Entry 7BGL (electron microscopy, 2.20 A resolution); this record covers chains y and z of the 78 polymer chains in the assembly.

== Chain y (and z) ==
Protein: Flagellar P-ring protein
Source organism: Salmonella typhimurium (strain LT2 / SGSC1412 / ATCC 700720)
Notes: chain z of this document is another copy of the same molecule, construct and numbering; everything in this record applies to it too
UniProtKB: P15930 (FLGI_SALTY); residue numbers follow UniProt; this construct covers 1-365
Chain sequence (365 residues; numbered 1 to 365; the number before each row is that of its first residue):
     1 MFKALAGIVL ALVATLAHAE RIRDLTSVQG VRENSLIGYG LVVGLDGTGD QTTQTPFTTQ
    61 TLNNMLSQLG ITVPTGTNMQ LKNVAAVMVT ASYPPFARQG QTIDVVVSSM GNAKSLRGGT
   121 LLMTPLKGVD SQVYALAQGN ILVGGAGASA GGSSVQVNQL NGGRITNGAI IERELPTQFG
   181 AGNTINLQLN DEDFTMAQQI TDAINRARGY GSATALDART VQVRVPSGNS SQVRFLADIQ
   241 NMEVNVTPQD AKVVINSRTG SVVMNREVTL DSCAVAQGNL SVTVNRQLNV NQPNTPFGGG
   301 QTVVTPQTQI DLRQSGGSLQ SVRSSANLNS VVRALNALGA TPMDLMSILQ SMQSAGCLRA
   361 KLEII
Disordered / not traced: 1-19, 146-154, 285-315

== Chain y / chain z interface ==
Residue-residue contacts (150; chain y residue first):
  E20(y) - R359(z)  salt bridge
  R21(y) - P248(z)
  R21(y) - E267(z)  salt bridge
  R23(y) - D193(z)  salt bridge
  R23(y) - T195(z)  hydrogen bond
  R23(y) - P248(z)
  R23(y) - Q249(z)  hydrogen bond (side chain-backbone)
  D24(y) - D250(z)
  D24(y) - A251(z)  hydrogen bond (side chain-backbone)
  V31(y) - E192(z)
  V31(y) - F194(z)  hydrophobic
  V43(y) - S108(z)
  V43(y) - S109(z)
  G44(y) - S108(z)
  G44(y) - S109(z)  hydrogen bond (backbone-backbone)
  G44(y) - N161(z)
  L45(y) - Q159(z)  hydrogen bond (backbone-side chain)
  D46(y) - N158(z)
  D46(y) - Q159(z)  hydrogen bond (backbone-side chain)
  D46(y) - L160(z)  hydrogen bond (side chain-backbone)
  D46(y) - N161(z)  hydrogen bond (side chain-backbone)
  G47(y) - N161(z)
  L62(y) - M110(z)  hydrophobic
  M65(y) - M88(z)  hydrophobic
  L66(y) - Y39(z)  hydrophobic
  L66(y) - F57(z)  hydrophobic
  L66(y) - M110(z)  hydrophobic
  Q68(y) - S131(z)  hydrogen bond
  L69(y) - Y39(z)  hydrophobic
  L69(y) - M88(z)  hydrophobic
  L69(y) - K127(z)  hydrogen bond (backbone-side chain)
  I71(y) - T61(z)
  T72(y) - Q60(z)  hydrogen bond (backbone-side chain)
  V73(y) - F57(z)  hydrophobic
  V73(y) - Q60(z)
  P74(y) - Q60(z)
  T77(y) - P56(z)
  N78(y) - T53(z)
  N78(y) - Q54(z)  hydrogen bond
  M79(y) - Q54(z)
  M79(y) - P56(z)
  M79(y) - F57(z)  hydrophobic
  Q80(y) - Q54(z)  hydrogen bond (backbone-backbone)
  Q80(y) - N112(z)  hydrogen bond (backbone-side chain)
  L81(y) - M110(z)
  L81(y) - G111(z)
  K82(y) - G111(z)  hydrogen bond (backbone-backbone)
  K82(y) - N112(z)
  N83(y) - S109(z)  hydrogen bond
  N83(y) - G111(z)  hydrogen bond (backbone-backbone)
  N83(y) - N112(z)
  N83(y) - A113(z)  hydrogen bond (side chain-backbone)
  N83(y) - N161(z)  hydrogen bond
  V84(y) - M110(z)
  P94(y) - R219(z)
  P95(y) - E192(z)
  P95(y) - R219(z)  hydrogen bond (backbone-side chain)
  F96(y) - D217(z)
  F96(y) - A218(z)  hydrophobic
  F96(y) - R219(z)
  R98(y) - Q188(z)
  R98(y) - D217(z)  salt bridge
  R98(y) - T220(z)  hydrogen bond
  Q99(y) - R32(z)
  Q101(y) - Q188(z)
  Q101(y) - L189(z)  hydrogen bond (side chain-backbone)
  Q101(y) - R219(z)
  V106(y) - R258(z)
  R117(y) - Q159(z)
  G118(y) - Q159(z)
  T120(y) - S108(z)  hydrogen bond
  L122(y) - I37(z)  hydrophobic
  L122(y) - T90(z)
  M123(y) - S35(z)
  M123(y) - V129(z)  hydrophobic
  L136(y) - V129(z)  hydrophobic
  Q138(y) - S35(z)
  Q138(y) - L36(z)  hydrogen bond (side chain-backbone)
  Q138(y) - T90(z)
  Q138(y) - A91(z)
  N140(y) - V106(z)
  G144(y) - T259(z)
  N158(y) - R258(z)
  N158(y) - T259(z)
  Q159(y) - R258(z)  hydrogen bond (backbone-backbone)
  G162(y) - R258(z)
  R164(y) - I365(z)
  I170(y) - R32(z)
  I170(y) - E33(z)
  I171(y) - R32(z)
  E172(y) - R32(z)  salt bridge
  F179(y) - F194(z)  hydrophobic
  F179(y) - L216(z)
  F179(y) - D217(z)
  N229(y) - A215(z)
  N229(y) - L216(z)  hydrogen bond (side chain-backbone)
  S230(y) - T214(z)
  S230(y) - A215(z)
  V233(y) - Q198(z)
  V233(y) - A215(z)  hydrophobic
  V233(y) - D217(z)
  R234(y) - Q198(z)
  L236(y) - F194(z)  hydrophobic
  A237(y) - F194(z)
  A237(y) - T195(z)
  A237(y) - Q198(z)
  Q240(y) - D193(z)
  Q240(y) - F194(z)
  N241(y) - T195(z)
  Q249(y) - R359(z)
  K252(y) - S354(z)  hydrogen bond (side chain-backbone)
  K252(y) - A355(z)  hydrogen bond (side chain-backbone)
  K252(y) - G356(z)
  V254(y) - A355(z)  hydrophobic
  T259(y) - Q277(z)  hydrogen bond (backbone-side chain)
  T259(y) - S347(z)
  G260(y) - A276(z)
  G260(y) - Q277(z)
  G260(y) - G278(z)  hydrogen bond (backbone-backbone)
  S261(y) - A276(z)
  S261(y) - Q277(z)
  S261(y) - S351(z)  hydrogen bond
  V262(y) - A274(z)
  V262(y) - V275(z)
  V262(y) - A276(z)  hydrogen bond (backbone-backbone)
  V263(y) - A274(z)
  V263(y) - S351(z)
  V263(y) - M352(z)
  V263(y) - A355(z)  hydrophobic
  V263(y) - C357(z)  hydrophobic
  M264(y) - C273(z)
  M264(y) - A274(z)  hydrogen bond (backbone-backbone)
  M264(y) - L319(z)  hydrophobic
  N265(y) - A355(z)  hydrogen bond (side chain-backbone)
  R266(y) - D271(z)  salt bridge
  R266(y) - S272(z)
  L328(y) - S272(z)
  L328(y) - C273(z)  hydrophobic
  L328(y) - A274(z)
  V332(y) - A274(z)  hydrophobic
  V332(y) - L319(z)
  V332(y) - S321(z)
  L335(y) - L319(z)  hydrophobic
  N336(y) - G317(z)
  N336(y) - S318(z)  hydrogen bond (side chain-backbone)
  N336(y) - L319(z)
  A340(y) - S318(z)  hydrogen bond (backbone-side chain)
  P342(y) - Q277(z)
  P342(y) - G278(z)
  L345(y) - L319(z)  hydrophobic
Interface residues without a listed pair, chain y (87 interface residues in all): V28, A97, G100, Q156, G163, V246, N256, N329, T341, I365
Interface residues without a listed pair, chain z (80 interface residues in all): S27, N190, T247, G260, T269, V282, G316, M343, I348

== Overview ==
Chain y and chain z form an interface of 87 and 80 residues respectively, with 36 hydrogen bonds and 6 salt
bridges. Polar contacts include E20(y)-R359(z), R21(y)-E267(z) and R23(y)-D193(z).
Both chains are Flagellar P-ring protein (Salmonella typhimurium (strain LT2 / SGSC1412 / ATCC 700720)). Entry
7BGL (Salmonella LP ring 26 mer refined in C26 map) was determined by electron microscopy, deposited together
with 7BHQ, 7BIN, 7BJ2, 7BK0 and 7NVG.
